5JTW - chains A and B of the 3 polymer chains in the assembly; structure by X-ray diffraction, 3.50 A resolution.

Chain A:
Name: Complement C4-A
Organism: Homo sapiens
UniProt: P0C0L4 (CO4A_HUMAN); residues 20-675 here = UniProt positions 20-675
Chain sequence (656 residues; each row starts with the number of its first residue):
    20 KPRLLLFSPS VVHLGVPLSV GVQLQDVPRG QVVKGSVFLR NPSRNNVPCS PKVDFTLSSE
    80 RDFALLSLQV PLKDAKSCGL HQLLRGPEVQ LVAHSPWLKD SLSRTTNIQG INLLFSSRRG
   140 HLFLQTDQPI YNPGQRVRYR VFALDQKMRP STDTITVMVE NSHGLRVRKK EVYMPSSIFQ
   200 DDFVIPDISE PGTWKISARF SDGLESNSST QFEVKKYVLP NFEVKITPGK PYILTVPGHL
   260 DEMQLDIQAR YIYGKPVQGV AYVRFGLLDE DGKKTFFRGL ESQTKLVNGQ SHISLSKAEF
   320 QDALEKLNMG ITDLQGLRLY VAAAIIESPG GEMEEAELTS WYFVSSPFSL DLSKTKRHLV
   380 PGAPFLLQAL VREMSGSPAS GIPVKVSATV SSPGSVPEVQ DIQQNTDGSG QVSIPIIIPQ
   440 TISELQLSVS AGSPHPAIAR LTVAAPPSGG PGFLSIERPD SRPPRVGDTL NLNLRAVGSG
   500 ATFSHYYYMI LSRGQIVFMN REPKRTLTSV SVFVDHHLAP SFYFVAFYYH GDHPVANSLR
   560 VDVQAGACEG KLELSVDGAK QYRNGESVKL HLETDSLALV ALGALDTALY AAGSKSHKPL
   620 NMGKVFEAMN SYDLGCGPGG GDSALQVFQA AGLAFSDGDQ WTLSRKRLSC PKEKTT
Not modelled in the structure: 671-675
UniProt features mapped onto this chain:
  - glycosylation: Asn226 (N-linked (GlcNAc...) asparagine)
Disulfide bonds: Cys68-Cys97, Cys635-Cys669
Glycans and other covalent adducts: N-acetylglucosamine (NAG) linked to Asn226

Chain B:
Name: Complement C4-A
Organism: Homo sapiens
UniProt: P0C0L4 (CO4A_HUMAN); residues 757-1446 here = UniProt positions 757-1446
Chain sequence (690 residues; numbered 757 to 1446; the number before each row is that of its first residue):
   757 ALEILQEEDL IDEDDIPVRS FFPENWLWRV ETVDRFQILT LWLPDSLTTW EIHGLSLSKT
   817 KGLCVATPVQ LRVFREFHLH LRLPMSVRRF EQLELRPVLY NYLDKNLTVS VHVSPVEGLC
   877 LAGGGGLAQQ VLVPAGSARP VAFSVVPTAA AAVSLKVVAR GSFEFPVGDA VSKVLQIEKE
   937 GAIHREELVY ELNPLDHRGR TLEIPGNSDP NMIPDGDFNS YVRVTASDPL DTLGSEGALS
   997 PGGVASLLRL PRGCGEQTMI YLAPTLAASR YLDKTEQWST LPPETKDHAV DLIQKGYMRI
  1057 QQFRKADGSY AAWLSRDSST WLTAFVLKVL SLAQEQVGGS PEKLQETSNW LLSQQQADGS
  1117 FQDPCPVLDR SMQGGLVGND ETVALTAFVT IALHHGLAVF QDEGAEPLKQ RVEASISKAN
  1177 SFLGEKASAG LLGAHAAAIT AYALSLTKAP VDLLGVAHNN LMAMAQETGD NLYWGSVTGS
  1237 QSNAVSPTPA PRNPSDPMPQ APALWIETTA YALLHLLLHE GKAEMADQAS AWLTRQGSFQ
  1297 GGFRSTQDTV IALDALSAYW IASHTTEERG LNVTLSSTGR NGFKSHALQL NNRQIRGLEE
  1357 ELQFSLGSKI NVKVGGNSKG TLKVLRTYNV LDMKNTTCQD LQIEVTVKGH VEYTMEANED
  1417 YEDYEYDELP AKDDPDAPLQ PVTPLQLFEG
Not modelled in the structure: 1231-1255, 1414-1446
Differences from the reference sequence: conflict Ser1201 (Thr in P0C0L4)
UniProt features mapped onto this chain:
  - modified residue: Ser918 (Phosphoserine), Tyr1417 (Sulfotyrosine), Tyr1420 (Sulfotyrosine), Tyr1422 (Sulfotyrosine)
  - glycosylation: Asn862 (N-linked (GlcNAc...) asparagine), Thr1244 (O-linked (GalNAc...) threonine), Asn1328 (N-linked (GlcNAc...) (complex) asparagine), Asn1391 (N-linked (GlcNAc...) asparagine)
  - cross-link: Cys1010 to Gln1013 (Isoglutamyl cysteine thioester (Cys-Gln))
Glycans and other covalent adducts: N-acetylglucosamine (NAG) linked to Asn862
What the authors report for this chain:
  - conformationally variable residues (register shift): Leu951 to Ala994, Asn1347 to Lys1375

How chain A and chain B interact:
Cross-chain cystine bridges: Cys567(A)-Cys820(B)
Residue-residue contacts (216; chain A residue first):
  Arg59(A) - Asp1043(B)  salt bridge
  Asn60(A) - Trp1034(B)
  Asn60(A) - Lys1042(B)  hydrogen bond
  Pro61(A) - Lys1042(B)
  Ser62(A) - Asp1029(B)  hydrogen bond (side chain-backbone)
  Ser62(A) - Glu1032(B)  hydrogen bond
  Asn64(A) - Lys1042(B)  hydrogen bond (backbone-side chain)
  Asn64(A) - Glu1091(B)
  Asn65(A) - Lys1042(B)
  Leu102(A) - Glu1032(B)
  Leu103(A) - Trp1316(B)  hydrophobic
  Arg104(A) - Thr1031(B)  hydrogen bond (side chain-backbone)
  Arg104(A) - Glu1032(B)  hydrogen bond (side chain-backbone)
  Arg104(A) - Trp1316(B)
  Glu107(A) - Ser1035(B)
  Gln109(A) - Pro1039(B)  hydrogen bond (side chain-backbone)
  Arg123(A) - Glu1040(B)  salt bridge
  Thr124(A) - His1044(B)  hydrogen bond
  Thr124(A) - Asp1047(B)
  Thr125(A) - Glu1040(B)
  Thr125(A) - Asp1043(B)
  Thr125(A) - His1044(B)
  Ile127(A) - Glu1040(B)
  Ile127(A) - Asp1043(B)
  Gln128(A) - Glu1040(B)
  Gly129(A) - Pro1039(B)
  Ile130(A) - Pro1039(B)
  Asn131(A) - Trp1034(B)
  Asn131(A) - Ser1035(B)  hydrogen bond (side chain-backbone)
  Asn131(A) - Leu1037(B)  hydrogen bond (side chain-backbone)
  Asn131(A) - Pro1039(B)
  Phe142(A) - Leu819(B)  hydrophobic
  Gln144(A) - Leu811(B)
  Thr145(A) - Trp784(B)
  Asp146(A) - Asn781(B)  hydrogen bond
  Asp146(A) - Trp784(B)
  Gln147(A) - Glu780(B)  hydrogen bond
  Gln147(A) - Asn781(B)
  Gln154(A) - Glu780(B)  hydrogen bond
  Arg157(A) - Asn781(B)  hydrogen bond (side chain-backbone)
  Arg157(A) - Trp784(B)
  Tyr158(A) - Trp784(B)  hydrophobic
  Arg159(A) - Trp784(B)  hydrogen bond (side chain-backbone)
  Arg159(A) - Val786(B)
  Phe161(A) - Leu811(B)  hydrophobic
  Leu163(A) - Leu813(B)  hydrophobic
  Leu163(A) - Leu819(B)  hydrophobic
  Met167(A) - Gly818(B)
  Arg168(A) - Lys815(B)
  Arg168(A) - Thr816(B)  hydrogen bond (side chain-backbone)
  Arg168(A) - Lys817(B)
  Arg168(A) - Gly818(B)
  Pro169(A) - Ser814(B)
  Pro169(A) - Lys815(B)
  Met177(A) - Arg1352(B)  hydrogen bond
  Glu179(A) - Arg1352(B)  salt bridge
  Asn180(A) - Glu1357(B)  hydrogen bond
  His182(A) - Arg979(B)  hydrogen bond
  Leu184(A) - Arg979(B)
  Leu184(A) - Glu1355(B)
  Leu184(A) - Glu1356(B)
  Arg185(A) - Asn1348(B)  hydrogen bond
  Arg185(A) - Leu1354(B)
  Arg185(A) - Glu1355(B)  hydrogen bond (backbone-backbone)
  Arg185(A) - Glu1356(B)  salt bridge
  Arg185(A) - Glu1357(B)  hydrogen bond (backbone-backbone)
  Val186(A) - Glu1357(B)
  Ile197(A) - Val786(B)  hydrophobic
  Gln199(A) - Val786(B)
  Pro205(A) - Tyr977(B)
  Ile207(A) - Arg941(B)
  Ile207(A) - Tyr977(B)  hydrophobic
  Ile207(A) - Thr1383(B)
  Glu209(A) - Arg941(B)  salt bridge
  Ser216(A) - Arg1352(B)
  Tyr236(A) - Glu780(B)  hydrogen bond
  Val237(A) - Arg838(B)
  Val237(A) - Leu839(B)
  Leu238(A) - Arg838(B)
  Pro239(A) - Arg838(B)
  Asn240(A) - His836(B)
  Asn240(A) - Tyr856(B)
  Tyr270(A) - Tyr856(B)
  Tyr270(A) - Tyr858(B)
  Ile271(A) - Thr804(B)
  Ile271(A) - Thr805(B)
  Tyr272(A) - Leu803(B)
  Tyr272(A) - Arg828(B)  hydrogen bond (backbone-side chain)
  Tyr272(A) - Val829(B)
  Tyr272(A) - Phe830(B)  hydrophobic
  Tyr272(A) - His834(B)
  Tyr272(A) - Tyr856(B)
  Tyr272(A) - Tyr858(B)  hydrogen bond
  Lys274(A) - Phe830(B)
  Lys274(A) - Tyr858(B)
  Glu346(A) - Tyr856(B)  hydrogen bond
  Pro348(A) - Arg852(B)  hydrogen bond (backbone-side chain)
  Pro348(A) - Ala894(B)
  Pro348(A) - Arg895(B)
  Pro348(A) - Pro896(B)
  Gly349(A) - Arg852(B)  hydrogen bond (backbone-side chain)
  Gly349(A) - Val854(B)
  Glu351(A) - Arg838(B)  salt bridge
  Glu353(A) - Arg838(B)  salt bridge
  Cys567(A) - Cys820(B)  disulfide
  Cys567(A) - Val821(B)
  Glu568(A) - Lys817(B)
  Lys570(A) - Cys820(B)
  Leu571(A) - Gly810(B)
  Leu571(A) - Leu811(B)
  Leu571(A) - Ser812(B)
  Leu571(A) - Cys820(B)  hydrogen bond (backbone-side chain)
  Leu571(A) - Ala822(B)
  Leu573(A) - His809(B)
  Leu573(A) - Gly810(B)
  Leu573(A) - Val825(B)
  Lys579(A) - Gln826(B)
  Gln580(A) - Arg828(B)  hydrogen bond
  Tyr581(A) - Leu799(B)  hydrophobic
  Tyr581(A) - Leu827(B)  hydrophobic
  Tyr581(A) - Arg828(B)
  Tyr581(A) - Val829(B)
  Tyr581(A) - Phe830(B)  hydrogen bond (backbone-backbone)
  Arg582(A) - Leu799(B)
  Arg582(A) - Phe830(B)
  Asn583(A) - Arg775(B)
  Asn583(A) - Pro800(B)
  Asn583(A) - Asp801(B)
  Asn583(A) - Arg831(B)
  Gly584(A) - Trp798(B)  hydrogen bond (backbone-side chain)
  Gly584(A) - Leu799(B)  hydrogen bond (backbone-backbone)
  Gly584(A) - Pro800(B)
  Glu585(A) - Leu797(B)
  Glu585(A) - Trp798(B)
  Glu585(A) - Leu799(B)  hydrogen bond (backbone-backbone)
  Ser586(A) - Leu797(B)
  Ser586(A) - Trp798(B)
  Val587(A) - Leu795(B)
  Val587(A) - Thr796(B)
  Val587(A) - Leu797(B)  hydrogen bond (backbone-backbone)
  Val587(A) - Leu799(B)  hydrophobic
  Lys588(A) - Leu795(B)
  Lys588(A) - Thr796(B)
  Leu589(A) - Gln793(B)
  Leu589(A) - Ile794(B)
  Leu589(A) - Leu795(B)  hydrogen bond (backbone-backbone)
  Leu589(A) - Leu797(B)  hydrophobic
  His590(A) - Gln793(B)
  His590(A) - Ile794(B)
  Leu591(A) - Val789(B)
  Leu591(A) - Phe792(B)
  Leu591(A) - Gln793(B)  hydrogen bond (backbone-backbone)
  Leu591(A) - Leu795(B)  hydrophobic
  Glu592(A) - Arg791(B)
  Glu592(A) - Phe792(B)
  Thr593(A) - Val789(B)
  Thr593(A) - Arg791(B)  hydrogen bond (backbone-backbone)
  Thr593(A) - Ser812(B)  hydrogen bond
  Asp594(A) - Arg791(B)
  Ser595(A) - Val789(B)
  Ser595(A) - Arg791(B)  hydrogen bond (backbone-backbone)
  Ser595(A) - Ser814(B)
  Ser595(A) - Thr816(B)  hydrogen bond
  Leu596(A) - Val789(B)
  Leu596(A) - Ser814(B)
  Ala597(A) - Glu787(B)
  Ala597(A) - Thr788(B)
  Ala597(A) - Val789(B)  hydrogen bond (backbone-backbone)
  Ala597(A) - Ser812(B)
  Ala597(A) - Leu813(B)
  Ala597(A) - Ser814(B)
  Leu598(A) - Glu787(B)
  Leu598(A) - Thr788(B)
  Leu598(A) - Leu811(B)
  Leu598(A) - Ser812(B)
  Leu598(A) - Leu813(B)  hydrogen bond (backbone-backbone)
  Val599(A) - Val786(B)
  Val599(A) - Glu787(B)  hydrogen bond (backbone-backbone)
  Val599(A) - Val789(B)  hydrophobic
  Val599(A) - Leu811(B)
  Val599(A) - Ser812(B)
  Ala600(A) - Gly810(B)
  Ala600(A) - Leu811(B)  hydrogen bond (backbone-backbone)
  Leu601(A) - Leu783(B)
  Leu601(A) - Trp784(B)
  Leu601(A) - Arg785(B)  hydrogen bond (backbone-backbone)
  Leu601(A) - Leu795(B)  hydrophobic
  Leu601(A) - His809(B)
  Gly602(A) - Trp782(B)
  Gly602(A) - Leu783(B)  hydrogen bond (backbone-backbone)
  Gly602(A) - Glu807(B)
  Gly602(A) - Ile808(B)
  Gly602(A) - His809(B)  hydrogen bond (backbone-backbone)
  Ala603(A) - Asn781(B)
  Ala603(A) - Trp782(B)  hydrogen bond (backbone-backbone)
  Ala603(A) - Trp806(B)
  Ala603(A) - Glu807(B)
  Leu604(A) - Glu780(B)
  Leu604(A) - Asn781(B)  hydrogen bond (backbone-side chain)
  Leu604(A) - Thr805(B)
  Leu604(A) - Trp806(B)
  Leu604(A) - Glu807(B)  hydrogen bond (backbone-backbone)
  Leu604(A) - His809(B)
  Asp605(A) - Glu780(B)  hydrogen bond (backbone-backbone)
  Asp605(A) - Thr804(B)  hydrogen bond
  Asp605(A) - Trp806(B)
  Thr606(A) - Thr805(B)  hydrogen bond (side chain-backbone)
  Leu608(A) - Glu780(B)
  Tyr609(A) - Glu807(B)  hydrogen bond
  Leu619(A) - Leu811(B)  hydrophobic
  Leu619(A) - Val821(B)
  Asn620(A) - Val821(B)
  Met621(A) - Val821(B)  hydrophobic
  Trp660(A) - Leu1037(B)
  Trp660(A) - Pro1038(B)
  Leu662(A) - Thr1036(B)
Also at the interface, not in a pair above, chain A (112 interface residues in all): Asn151, Pro152, Lys188, Ser196, Asp206, Gly350, Gly569, Ser574, Val575, Pro618, Val624, Ser663
Also at the interface, not in a pair above, chain B (98 interface residues in all): Asp790, Ser802, Met841, Val980, Thr981, Leu1028, Gln1092, Ile1317, His1320, Gln1345, Leu1358, Leu1381
The authors on this interface:
  - interface residues, chain B: Glu1355(B)

In short:
112 residues of chain A and 98 residues of chain B are in contact; the contacts include 1 disulfide bond, 55
hydrogen bonds and 7 salt bridges. Polar contacts include Arg59(A)-Asp1043(B), Arg123(A)-Glu1040(B) and
Glu179(A)-Arg1352(B). N-acetylglucosamine is covalently linked to Asn226(A). From the paper: the interface
residue Glu1355(B); conformational variability at Leu951(B) and Asn1347(B).
Chain A is Complement C4-A and chain B is Complement C4-A, both from Homo sapiens; the structure, Crystal
structure of complement C4b re-refined using iMDFF, was determined by X-ray diffraction together with 5JPM and
5JPN from the same study.
